PDB entry 6UZB | electron microscopy, 3.20 A resolution | chains B and H of the 8 polymer chains in the assembly

== Chain B ==
Molecule: Protective antigen
Organism: Bacillus anthracis
Reference sequence: P13423 (PAG_BACAN); residues 1-735 here correspond to UniProt positions 30-764 (UniProt number = residue number + 29)
Amino-acid sequence (735 residues; numbered 1 to 735; the number before each row is that of its first residue):
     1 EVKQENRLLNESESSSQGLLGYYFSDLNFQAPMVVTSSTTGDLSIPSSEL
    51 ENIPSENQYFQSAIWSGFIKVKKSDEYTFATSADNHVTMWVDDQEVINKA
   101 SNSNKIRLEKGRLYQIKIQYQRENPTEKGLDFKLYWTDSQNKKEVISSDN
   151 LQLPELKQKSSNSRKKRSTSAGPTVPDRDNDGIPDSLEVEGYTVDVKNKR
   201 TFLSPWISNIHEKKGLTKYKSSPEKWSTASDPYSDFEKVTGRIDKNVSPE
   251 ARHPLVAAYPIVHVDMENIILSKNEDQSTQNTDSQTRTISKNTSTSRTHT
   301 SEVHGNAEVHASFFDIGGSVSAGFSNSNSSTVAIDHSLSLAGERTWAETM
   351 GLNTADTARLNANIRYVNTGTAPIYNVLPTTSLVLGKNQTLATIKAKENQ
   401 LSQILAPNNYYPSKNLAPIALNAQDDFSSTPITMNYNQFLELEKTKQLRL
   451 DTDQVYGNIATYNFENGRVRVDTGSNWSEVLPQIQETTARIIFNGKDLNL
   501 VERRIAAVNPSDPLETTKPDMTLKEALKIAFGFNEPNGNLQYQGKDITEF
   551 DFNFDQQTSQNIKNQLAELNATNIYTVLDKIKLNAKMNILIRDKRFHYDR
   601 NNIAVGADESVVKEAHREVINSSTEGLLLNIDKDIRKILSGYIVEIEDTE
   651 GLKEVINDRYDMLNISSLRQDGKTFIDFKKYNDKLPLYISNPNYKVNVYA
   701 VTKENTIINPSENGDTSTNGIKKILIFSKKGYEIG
Not modelled in the structure: 1-173
Metal / ion sites: Ca2+ site 1: Asp177, Asp179, Asp181, Ile183, Glu188; Ca2+ site 2: Asp179, Asp181, Glu188, Ser222, Lys225, Asp235
Swiss-Prot annotation at these positions:
  - region: Phe202 to Ile210 (Alpha-clamp)
  - binding site (Ca(2+)): Asp177, Asp179, Asp181, Ile183, Glu188, Ser222, Lys225, Asp235
  - site: Arg167, Ser168 (Cleavage), Arg178 (Alpha-clamp), Leu187 (Alpha-clamp), Phe236 (Alpha-clamp), Phe314, Asp315 (Cleavage), Phe427 (Phi-clamp), Phe464 (Alpha-clamp), Asp683 (Essential for binding to cell receptor)

== Chain H ==
Molecule: Calmodulin-sensitive adenylate cyclase
Organism: Bacillus anthracis
Notes: EC 4.6.1.1
Reference sequence: P40136 (CYAA_BACAN); residues 1-767 here correspond to UniProt positions 34-800 (UniProt number = residue number + 33)
Amino-acid sequence (767 residues; each row starts with the number of its first residue):
     1 MNEHYTESDIKRNHKTEKNKTEKEKFKDSINNLVKTEFTNETLDKIQQTQ
    51 DLLKKIPKDVLEIYSELGGEIYFTDIDLVEHKELQDLSEEEKNSMNSRGE
   101 KVPFASRFVFEKKRETPKLIINIKDYAINSEQSKEVYYEIGKGISLDIIS
   151 KDKSLDPEFLNLIKSLSDDSDSSDLLFSQKFKEKLELNNKSIDINFIKEN
   201 LTEFQHAFSLAFSYYFAPDHRTVLELYAPDMFEYMNKLEKGGFEKISESL
   251 KKEGVEKDRIDVLKGEKALKASGLVPEHADAFKKIARELNTYILFRPVNK
   301 LATNLIKSGVATKGLNVHGKSSDWGPVAGYIPFDQDLSKKHGQQLAVEKG
   351 NLENKKSITEHEGEIGKIPLKLDHLRIEELKENGIILKGKKEIDNGKKYY
   401 LLESNNQVYEFRISDENNEVQYKTKEGKITVLGEKFNWRNIEVMAKNVEG
   451 VLKPLTADYDLFALAPSLTEIKKQIPQKEWDKVVNTPNSLEKQKGVTNLL
   501 IKYGIERKPDSTKGTLSNWQKQMLDRLNEAVKYTGYTGGDVVNHGTEQDN
   551 EEFPEKDNEIFIINPEGEFILTKNWEMTGRFIEKNITGKDYLYYFNRSYN
   601 KIAPGNKAYIEWTDPITKAKINTIPTSAEFIKNLSSIRRSSNVGVYKDSG
   651 DKDEFAKKESVKKIAGYLSDYYNSANHIFSQEKKRKISIFRGIQAYNEIE
   701 NVLKSKQIAPEYKNYFQYLKERITNQVQLLLTHQKSNIEFKLLYKQLNFT
   751 ENETDNFEVFQKIIDEK
Not modelled in the structure: 1-19, 256-263, 598-617
Swiss-Prot annotation at these positions:
  - active site: His318 (Proton acceptor)
  - binding site (Mg(2+)): Asp458, Asp460, His544
  - binding site (3',5'-cyclic AMP): Thr515, His544 to Thr546
What the authors report for this chain:
  - conformationally variable residues (order/disorder transition): Lys20 to Thr42
  - mutagenesis - D171A, D174A: unchanged binding to Protective antigen (chain B)
  - contacts within the chain: Asn40-Gln746 (hydrogen bond), Gln50-Lys767 (hydrogen bond), Ile71-Asn737 (hydrogen bond), Phe73-Glu739 (hydrogen bond), Phe73-Asn737 (hydrogen bond)

== Chain B / chain H interface ==
Pairs across the interface (29; chain B residue first):
  Asp177(B) - Lys27(H)
  Asn180(B) - Lys23(H)
  Asn180(B) - Lys27(H)
  Asp181(B) - Phe26(H)
  Gly182(B) - Ile30(H)
  Gly182(B) - Val34(H)
  Lys197(B) - Asp125(H)  salt bridge
  Lys197(B) - Ile128(H)
  Asn198(B) - Ile128(H)  hydrogen bond (side chain-backbone)
  Arg200(B) - Ile128(H)
  Thr201(B) - Leu33(H)
  Phe202(B) - Leu33(H)
  Leu203(B) - Leu33(H)  hydrogen bond (backbone-backbone)
  Leu203(B) - Val34(H)
  Leu203(B) - Lys35(H)  hydrogen bond (backbone-backbone)
  Ser204(B) - Lys35(H)
  Pro205(B) - Lys35(H)
  Pro205(B) - Thr36(H)
  Ile207(B) - Thr39(H)
  Ile210(B) - Glu41(H)
  Phe236(B) - Ile30(H)  hydrophobic
  Phe236(B) - Leu33(H)  hydrophobic
  Arg242(B) - Leu33(H)
  Phe464(B) - Glu22(H)
  Phe464(B) - Lys25(H)
  Phe464(B) - Phe26(H)  hydrophobic
  Phe464(B) - Ser29(H)
  Glu465(B) - Glu22(H)
  Glu465(B) - Lys25(H)  salt bridge
Also at the interface, not in a pair above, chain B (21 interface residues in all): Val175, Pro184, Leu187
Also at the interface, not in a pair above, chain H (18 interface residues in all): Asn32, Phe38, Asn129
Interface features reported in the paper:
  - interface residues, chain B: Phe464(B)

== In short ==
The interface between chain B and chain H involves 21 residues on one side and 18 on the other; the contacts
include 3 hydrogen bonds and 2 salt bridges. Among the polar pairs are Lys197(B)-Asp125(H), Glu465(B)-Lys25(H)
and Asn198(B)-Ile128(H). From the paper: D171A and D174A of chain H leave binding to Protective antigen (chain
B) unchanged; the interface residue Phe464(B).
Chain B is Protective antigen and chain H is Calmodulin-sensitive adenylate cyclase, both from Bacillus
anthracis; the structure, Anthrax toxin protective antigen channels bound to edema factor, was determined by
electron microscopy, deposited together with 6PSN, 6UZD and 6UZE.
